PDB entry 6N06 | electron microscopy, 3.40 A resolution | chains A and C of the 39 polymer chains in the assembly

== Chain A (and C) ==
Molecule: Microcompartments protein
From: Haliangium ochraceum DSM 14365
Notes: chain C of this document is another copy of the same molecule, construct and numbering; everything in this record applies to it too
UniProtKB: D0LHE3 (D0LHE3_HALO1); residue numbers follow UniProt; this construct covers 1-205
Chain sequence (205 residues; numbered 1 to 205; the number before each row is that of its first residue):
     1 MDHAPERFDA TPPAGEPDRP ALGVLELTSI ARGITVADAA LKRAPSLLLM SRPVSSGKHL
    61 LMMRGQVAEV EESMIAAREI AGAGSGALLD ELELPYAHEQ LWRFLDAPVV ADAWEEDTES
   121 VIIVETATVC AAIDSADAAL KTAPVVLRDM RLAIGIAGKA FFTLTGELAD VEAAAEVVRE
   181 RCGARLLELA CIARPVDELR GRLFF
Unresolved in the structure: 1-4
UniProt features mapped onto this chain:
  - site: Arg52 (Gating residue)
  - mutagenesis: Ser55 (S55C: Binds a 4Fe-4S cluster, exposed on the concave face)

== How chain A and chain C interact ==
Contacting residue pairs (39):
  Ile123(A) with Ile30(C); Ala31(C), hydrophobic; Ile34(C), hydrophobic
  Glu125(A) with Ser29(C), hydrogen bond; Ile30(C), hydrogen bond (side chain-backbone)
  Gly155(A) with Val54(C); Ser55(C), hydrogen bond (backbone-side chain)
  Ile156(A) with Pro53(C), hydrophobic; Gly57(C), hydrogen bond (backbone-backbone)
  Ala157(A) with Ser56(C)
  Lys159(A) with Thr28(C), hydrogen bond (side chain-backbone); Gly57(C), hydrogen bond (side chain-backbone)
  Phe161(A) with Ile30(C), hydrophobic; Pro53(C), hydrophobic
  Glu188(A) with Ser29(C), hydrogen bond; Ala31(C); Arg32(C), salt bridge
  Ala190(A) with Ala31(C); Thr35(C)
  Ile192(A) with Ile34(C), hydrophobic; Asp38(C)
  Arg194(A) with Lys42(C), hydrogen bond (backbone-side chain)
  Val196(A) with Asp38(C); Lys42(C)
  Glu198(A) with Leu41(C)
  Leu199(A) with Asp38(C)
  Leu203(A) with Ile34(C); Ser51(C), hydrogen bond (backbone-side chain)
  Phe204(A) with Ile30(C), hydrophobic; Ile34(C), hydrophobic; Ser51(C); Pro53(C), hydrophobic; His59(C)
  Phe205(A) with Arg7(C), hydrogen bond (backbone-side chain); Leu48(C); Leu49(C); Met50(C), hydrophobic; Ser51(C), hydrogen bond (backbone-backbone); Arg52(C)
Interface residues without a listed pair, chain A (19 interface residues in all): Leu189, Pro195
Interface residues without a listed pair, chain C (23 interface residues in all): Ser46

== Overview ==
Chain A and chain C form an interface of 19 and 23 residues respectively; the contacts include 11 hydrogen
bonds and 1 salt bridge. Among the polar pairs are Glu188(A)-Arg32(C), Glu125(A)-Ser29(C) and
Glu125(A)-Ile30(C). UniProt lists one mutagenesis site on chain A.
Chain A and chain C are both Microcompartments protein (Haliangium ochraceum DSM 14365); the structure,
Cryo-EM structure of the HO BMC shell: BMC-T1 in the assembled shell, was determined by electron microscopy
(same publication as 6MZU, 6MZV, 6MZX, 6MZY, 6N07, 6N09, 6N0F and 6N0G).
